3U0B - chain A; structure by X-ray diffraction, 1.70 A resolution.

Chain A:
Protein: Oxidoreductase, short chain dehydrogenase/reductase family protein
Source organism: Mycobacterium smegmatis
UniProt: A0QPE7 (A0QPE7_MYCS2); numbering as in UniProt (aligned over 1-450)
Chain sequence (454 residues; row label = number of the first residue in the row; numbers below 1 keep their minus sign (Gly-3 is residue -3)):
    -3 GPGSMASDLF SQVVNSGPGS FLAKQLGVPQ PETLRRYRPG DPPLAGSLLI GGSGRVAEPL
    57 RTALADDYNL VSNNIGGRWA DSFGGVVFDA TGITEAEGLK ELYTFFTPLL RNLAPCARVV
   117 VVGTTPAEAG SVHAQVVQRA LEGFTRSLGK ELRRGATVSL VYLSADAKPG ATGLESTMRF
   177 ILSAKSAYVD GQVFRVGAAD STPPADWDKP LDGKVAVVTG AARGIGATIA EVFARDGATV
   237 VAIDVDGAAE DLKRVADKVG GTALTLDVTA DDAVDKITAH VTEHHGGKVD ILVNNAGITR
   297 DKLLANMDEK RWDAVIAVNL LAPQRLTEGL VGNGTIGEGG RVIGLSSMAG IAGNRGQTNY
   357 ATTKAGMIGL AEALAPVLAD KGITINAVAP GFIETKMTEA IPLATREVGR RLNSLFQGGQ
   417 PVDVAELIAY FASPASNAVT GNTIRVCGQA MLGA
Disordered / not traced: -3 to 25, 392-401
Differences from the reference sequence: expression tag (-3 to 0)
Metal / ion sites: Na+: Ala61, Tyr64

In short:
Ala61 and Tyr64 coordinate Na+.
Chain A is Oxidoreductase, short chain dehydrogenase/reductase family protein (Mycobacterium smegmatis); the
structure, Crystal structure of an oxidoreductase from Mycobacterium smegmatis, was determined by X-ray
diffraction (same publication as 5VP5).
